Entry 6CAP (X-ray diffraction, 3.40 A resolution); this record covers chains A and K of the 23 polymer chains in the assembly.

# Chain A
Molecule: 16S Ribosomal RNA rRNA
Organism: Thermus thermophilus (strain HB8 / ATCC 27634 / DSM 579)
Sequence (1522 nucleotides; row label = number of the first residue in the row; note: 42 numbers in that range are skipped by the numbering (no residue carries them; nothing is unmodelled there); a row labelled like 190A-190L holds insertion residues (190A, then the next letters in order); numbering starts at 0):
     0 UUUGUUGGAG AGUCUGAUCC UGGCUCAGGG UGAACGCUGG CGGCGUGCCU AAGACAUGCA
    60 AGUCGUGCGG G
    73 CCGCGGGGUU UU
    88 ACUCCG
    95 UGGUC
   101 AGCGGCGGAC GGGUGAGUAA CGCGUGGGU
  129A G
   130 ACCUACCCGG AAGAGGGGGA CAACCCGGGG AAACUCGGGC UAAUCCCCCA UGUGGACCCG
   190 C
190A-190L CCCUUGGGGUGU
   191 GUCCAAAGGG CUUU
   216 GCCCGCUUCC GGAUGGGCCC GCGUCCCAUC AGCUAGUUGG UGGGGUAAUG GCCCACCAAG
   276 GCGACGACGG GUAGCCGGUC UGAGAGGAUG GCCGGCCACA GGGGCACUGA GACACGGGCC
   336 CCACUCCUAC GGGAGGCAGC AGUUAGGAAU CUUCCGCAAU GGGCGCAAGC CUGACGGAGC
   396 GACGCCGCUU GGAGGAAGAA GCCCUUCGGG GUGUAAACUC CUGAA
   442 CCCGGGACGA AACCCCCGAC GA
   474 GGGGACUGAC GGUACCGGG
   494 GUAAUAGCGC CGGCCAACUC CGUGCCAGCA GCCXCGGUAA UACGGAGGGC GCGAGCGUUA
   554 CCCGGAUUCA CUGGGCGUAA AGGGCGUGUA GGCGGCCUGG GGCGUCCCAU GUGAAAGACC
   614 ACGGCUCAAC CGUGGGGGAG CGUGGGAUAC GCUCAGGCUA GACGGUGGGA GAGGGUGGUG
   674 GAAUUCCCGG AGUAGCGGUG AAAUGCGCAG AUACCGGGAG GAACGCCGAU GGCGAAGGCA
   734 GCCACCUGGU CCACCCGUGA CGCUGAGGCG CGAAAGCGUG GGGAGCAAAC CGGAUUAGAU
   794 ACCCGGGUAG UCCACGCCCU AAACGAUGCG CGCUAGGUCU CUGGGUCU
   848 CCUGGGGGCC GAAGCUAACG CGUUAAGCGC GCCGCCUGGG GAGUACGGCC GCAAGGCUGA
   908 AACUCAAAGG AAUUGACGGG GGCCCGCACA AGCGGUGGAG CAUGUGGUUU AAUUCGAAGX
   968 AACGCGAAGA ACCUUACCAG GCCUUGACAU GCUAGG
 1003A G
  1004 AACCCGGGUG AAAGCCUGGG GUGCCCC
1030A-1030D GCGA
  1031 GGGGAGCCCU AGCACAGGUG CUGCAUGGCC GUCGUCAGCU CGUGCCGUGA GGUGUUGGGU
  1091 UAAGUCCCGC AACGAGCGCA ACCCCCGCCG UUAGUUGCCA GCGGUUCGGC CGGGCACUCU
  1151 AACGGGACUG CCCGCGAAA
  1171 GCGGGAGGAA GGAGGGGACG ACGUCUGGUC AGCAUGGCCC UUACGGCCUG GGCGACACAC
  1231 GUGCUACAAU GCCCACUACA AAGCGAUGCC ACCCGGCAAC GGGGAGCUAA UCGCAAAAAG
  1291 GUGGGCCCAG UUCGGAUUGG GGUCUGCAAC CCGACCCCAU GAAGCCGGAA UCGCUAGUAA
  1351 UCGCGGAUCA G
 1361A C
  1362 CAUGCCGCGG UGAAUACGUU CCCGGGCCUU GUACACACXG CCXGUXACGC CAUGGGAGCG
  1422 GGCUCUACCC GAAGUCGCCG GG
  1446 AGCCUACGGG
  1459 CAGGCGCCGA GGGUAGGGCC CGUGACUGGG GCGAAGUCGU AACAAGGUAG CUGUACCGGA
  1519 AGGUGCGGCU GGAUCACCUC CUUUCU
Disordered / not traced: 0-4, 1534-1538
Construct notes: conflict C13 (U131313 in 55771382)
Modified / non-standard residues: PSU (pseudouridine-5'-monophosphate) at position 516, G7M (N7-methyl-guanosine-5'-monophosphate) at position 527, M2G (N2-dimethylguanosine-5'-monophosphate) at position 966, 5MC (5-methylcytidine-5'-monophosphate) at position 967, 2MG (2N-methylguanosine-5'-monophosphate) at position 1207, 5MC (5-methylcytidine-5'-monophosphate) at position 1400, 4OC (4n,o2'-methylcytidine-5'-monophosphate) at position 1402, 5MC (5-methylcytidine-5'-monophosphate) at position 1404, 5MC (5-methylcytidine-5'-monophosphate) at position 1407, UR3 (3-methyluridine-5'-monophoshate) at position 1498, MA6 (6N-dimethyladenosine-5'-monophoshate) at position 1518, MA6 (6N-dimethyladenosine-5'-monophoshate) at position 1519, PSU (pseudouridine-5'-monophosphate) at position 1540, PSU (pseudouridine-5'-monophosphate) at position 1541

# Chain K
Protein: 30S ribosomal protein S11
Organism: Thermus thermophilus (strain HB8 / ATCC 27634 / DSM 579)
UniProtKB: P80376 (RS11_THET8); numbering as in UniProt (aligned over 11-126)
Amino-acid sequence (116 residues; row label = number of the first residue in the row):
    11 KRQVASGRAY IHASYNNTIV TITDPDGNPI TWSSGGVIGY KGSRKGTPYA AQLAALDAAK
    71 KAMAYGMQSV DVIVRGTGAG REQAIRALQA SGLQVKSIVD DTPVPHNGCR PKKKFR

# Chain A / chain K interface
Pairs across the interface (72):
  G674(A) - His116(K)  base contact
  A675(A) - Val114(K)  hydrogen bond to the sugar
  A675(A) - His116(K)  hydrogen bond to the base
  A676(A) - Pro113(K)  sugar contact
  A676(A) - Pro115(K)  sugar contact
  U677(A) - Cys119(K)  base contact
  G683(A) - Asn38(K)  hydrogen bond to the base
  G683(A) - Pro39(K)  base contact
  A684(A) - Asn38(K)  sugar contact
  A684(A) - Pro39(K)  hydrogen bond to the sugar
  G685(A) - Pro39(K)  sugar contact
  G685(A) - Ile40(K)  phosphate contact
  G685(A) - Trp42(K)  hydrogen bond to the sugar
  U686(A) - Trp42(K)  base contact
  A687(A) - Lys71(K)  salt bridge to the phosphate
  G688(A) - Ser44(K)  hydrogen bond to the phosphate
  G688(A) - Gly46(K)  sugar contact
  G688(A) - Val47(K)  sugar contact
  G688(A) - Lys51(K)  salt bridge to the phosphate
  C689(A) - Asn27(K)  hydrogen bond to the phosphate
  C689(A) - Ser44(K)  hydrogen bond to the phosphate
  C689(A) - Gly45(K)  phosphate contact
  C689(A) - Gly46(K)  hydrogen bond to the phosphate
  C689(A) - Lys55(K)  salt bridge to the phosphate
  G690(A) - Ser24(K)  phosphate contact
  G690(A) - Asn27(K)  hydrogen bond to the phosphate
  G690(A) - Lys55(K)  salt bridge to the phosphate
  G691(A) - Asn26(K)  hydrogen bond to the phosphate
  G691(A) - Lys51(K)  base contact
  G691(A) - Gly52(K)  base contact
  G691(A) - Lys55(K)  hydrogen bond to the base
  U692(A) - Asn26(K)  hydrogen bond to the phosphate
  U692(A) - Gly52(K)  base contact
  U692(A) - Ser53(K)  hydrogen bond to the base
  U692(A) - Lys124(K)  salt bridge to the phosphate
  A694(A) - Ser53(K)  sugar contact
  A695(A) - Gly52(K)  phosphate contact
  A695(A) - Ser53(K)  hydrogen bond to the phosphate
  A704(A) - Trp42(K)  base contact
  A706(A) - His22(K)  phosphate contact
  A706(A) - Ile29(K)  sugar contact
  A706(A) - Thr31(K)  hydrogen bond to the sugar
  C707(A) - Tyr20(K)  phosphate contact
  C707(A) - Gly37(K)  hydrogen bond to the sugar
  C707(A) - Pro39(K)  base contact
  C707(A) - Arg85(K)  salt bridge to the phosphate
  C708(A) - Tyr20(K)  sugar contact
  C708(A) - Asp36(K)  hydrogen bond to the sugar
  C708(A) - Gly37(K)  sugar contact
  C708(A) - Arg85(K)  salt bridge to the phosphate
  A715(A) - Gly118(K)  base contact
  A716(A) - Asn117(K)  hydrogen bond to the sugar
  A716(A) - Gly118(K)  base contact
  C717(A) - His116(K)  phosphate contact
  C717(A) - Asn117(K)  sugar contact
  G718(A) - His116(K)  stacking on the base
  G718(A) - Asn117(K)  sugar contact
  A777(A) - Cys119(K)  base contact
  G778(A) - Cys119(K)  sugar contact
  G778(A) - Arg120(K)  hydrogen bond to the sugar
  C779(A) - Arg120(K)  hydrogen bond to the sugar
  C779(A) - Pro121(K)  sugar contact
  C779(A) - Lys122(K)  salt bridge to the phosphate
  C779(A) - Lys123(K)  phosphate contact
  A780(A) - Lys122(K)  phosphate contact
  A780(A) - Lys123(K)  hydrogen bond to the phosphate
  C795(A) - Lys123(K)  phosphate contact
  C796(A) - Lys123(K)  salt bridge to the phosphate
  C797(A) - Lys124(K)  salt bridge to the phosphate
  G1523(A) - Lys123(K)  salt bridge to the phosphate
  C1524(A) - Arg120(K)  salt bridge to the phosphate
  G1525(A) - Arg120(K)  salt bridge to the phosphate
Interface residues without a listed pair, chain A (39 interface residues in all): U705, G714, G798, G799, U1522
Interface residues without a listed pair, chain K (38 interface residues in all): Thr33, Tyr75, Arg126

# Overview
39 residues of chain A face 38 of chain K across their interface; the contacts include 22 hydrogen bonds, 13
salt bridges and 1 aromatic stacking contact. Polar contacts include A675(A)-His116(K), G683(A)-Asn38(K) and
G691(A)-Lys55(K).
Chain A is 16S Ribosomal RNA rRNA and chain K is 30S ribosomal protein S11, both from Thermus thermophilus
(strain HB8 / ATCC 27634 / DSM 579); the structure, Crystal Structure of 30S ribosomal subunit from Thermus
thermophilus in complex with Sisomicin, was determined by X-ray diffraction.
